2JA5 - chains A and B of the 14 polymer chains in the assembly; structure by X-ray diffraction, 3.80 A resolution.

Chain A:
Protein: DNA-directed RNA polymerase II subunit RPB1
Source organism: Saccharomyces cerevisiae
Notes: EC 2.7.7.6
UniProtKB: P04050 (RPB1_YEAST); residues 1-1733 here = UniProt positions 1-1733
Amino-acid sequence (1733 residues; each row starts with the number of its first residue):
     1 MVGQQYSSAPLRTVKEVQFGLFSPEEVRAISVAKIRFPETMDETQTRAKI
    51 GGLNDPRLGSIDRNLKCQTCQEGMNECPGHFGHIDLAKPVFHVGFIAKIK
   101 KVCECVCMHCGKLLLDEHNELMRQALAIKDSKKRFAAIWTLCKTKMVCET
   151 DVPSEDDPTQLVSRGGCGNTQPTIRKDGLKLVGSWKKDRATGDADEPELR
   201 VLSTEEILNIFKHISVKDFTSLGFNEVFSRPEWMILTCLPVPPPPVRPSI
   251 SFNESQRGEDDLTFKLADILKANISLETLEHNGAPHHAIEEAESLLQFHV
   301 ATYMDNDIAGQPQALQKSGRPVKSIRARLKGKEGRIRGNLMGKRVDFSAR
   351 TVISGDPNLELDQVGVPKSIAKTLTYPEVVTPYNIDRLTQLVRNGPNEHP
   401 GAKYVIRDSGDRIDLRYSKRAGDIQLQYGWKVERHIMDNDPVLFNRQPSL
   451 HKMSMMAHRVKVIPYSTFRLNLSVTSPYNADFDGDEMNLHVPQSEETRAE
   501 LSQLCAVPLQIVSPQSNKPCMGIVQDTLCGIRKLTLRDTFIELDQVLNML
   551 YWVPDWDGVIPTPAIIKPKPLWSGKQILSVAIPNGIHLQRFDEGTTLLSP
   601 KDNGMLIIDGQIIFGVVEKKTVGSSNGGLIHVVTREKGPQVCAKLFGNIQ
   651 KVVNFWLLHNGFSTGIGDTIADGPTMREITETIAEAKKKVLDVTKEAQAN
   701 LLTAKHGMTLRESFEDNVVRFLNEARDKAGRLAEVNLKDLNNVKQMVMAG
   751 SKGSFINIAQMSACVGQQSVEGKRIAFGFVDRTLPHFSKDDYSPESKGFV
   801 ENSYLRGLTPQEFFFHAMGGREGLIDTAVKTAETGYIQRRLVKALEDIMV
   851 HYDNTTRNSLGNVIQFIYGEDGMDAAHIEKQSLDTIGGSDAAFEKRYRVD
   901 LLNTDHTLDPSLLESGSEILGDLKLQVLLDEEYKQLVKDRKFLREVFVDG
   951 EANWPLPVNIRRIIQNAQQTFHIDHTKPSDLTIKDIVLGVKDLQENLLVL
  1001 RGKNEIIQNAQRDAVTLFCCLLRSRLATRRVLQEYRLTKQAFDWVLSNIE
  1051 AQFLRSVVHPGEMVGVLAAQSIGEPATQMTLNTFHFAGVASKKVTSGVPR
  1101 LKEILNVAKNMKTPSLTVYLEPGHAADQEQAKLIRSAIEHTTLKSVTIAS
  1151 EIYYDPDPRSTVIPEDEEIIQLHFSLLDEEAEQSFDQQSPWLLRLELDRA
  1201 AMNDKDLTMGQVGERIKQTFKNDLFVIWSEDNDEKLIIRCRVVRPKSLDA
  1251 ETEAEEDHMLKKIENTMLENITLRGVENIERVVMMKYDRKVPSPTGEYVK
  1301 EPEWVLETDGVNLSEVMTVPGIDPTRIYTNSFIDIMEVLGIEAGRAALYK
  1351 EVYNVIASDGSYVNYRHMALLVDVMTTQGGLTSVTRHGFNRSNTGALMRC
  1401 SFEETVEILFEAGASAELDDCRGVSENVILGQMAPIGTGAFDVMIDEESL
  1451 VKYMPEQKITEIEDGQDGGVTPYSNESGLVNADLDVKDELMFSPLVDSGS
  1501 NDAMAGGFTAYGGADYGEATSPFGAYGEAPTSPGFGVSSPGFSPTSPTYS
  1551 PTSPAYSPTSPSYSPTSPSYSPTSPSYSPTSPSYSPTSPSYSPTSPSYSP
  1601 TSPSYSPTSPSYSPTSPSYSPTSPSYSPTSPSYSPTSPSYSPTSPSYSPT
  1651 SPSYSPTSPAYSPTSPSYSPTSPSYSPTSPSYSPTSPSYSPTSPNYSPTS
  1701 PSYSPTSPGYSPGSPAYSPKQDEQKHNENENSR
Unresolved in the structure: 1, 190-194, 1082-1091, 1177-1186, 1246-1253, 1456-1733
Ion coordination: Zn2+ site 1: Cys67, Cys70, Cys77, His80; Zn2+ site 2: Cys110, Cys167; Mg2+: Asp481, Asp483, Asp485 (shared with 1 residue of chain P)
UniProt features mapped onto this chain:
  - region: Pro248 to Asp260 (Lid loop), Asn306 to Lys323 (Rudder loop), Pro810 to Glu822 (Bridging helix)
  - binding site (Zn(2+)): Cys67, Cys70, Cys77, His80, Cys107, Cys110, Cys148, Cys167
  - binding site (Mg(2+)): Asp481, Asp483, Asp485
  - modified residue: Thr1471 (Phosphothreonine)
  - cross-link (Glycyl lysine isopeptide (Lys-Gly)): Lys695 (interchain with G-Cter in ubiquitin), Lys1246 (interchain with G-Cter in ubiquitin), Lys1350 (interchain with G-Cter in ubiquitin)

Chain B:
Protein: DNA-directed RNA polymerase II subunit RPB2
Source organism: Saccharomyces cerevisiae
Notes: EC 2.7.7.6
UniProtKB: P08518 (RPB2_YEAST); residue numbers follow UniProt; this construct covers 1-1224
Amino-acid sequence (1224 residues; each row starts with the number of its first residue):
     1 MSDLANSEKYYDEDPYGFEDESAPITAEDSWAVISAFFREKGLVSQQLDS
    51 FNQFVDYTLQDIICEDSTLILEQLAQHTTESDNISRKYEISFGKIYVTKP
   101 MVNESDGVTHALYPQEARLRNLTYSSGLFVDVKKRTYEAIDVPGRELKYE
   151 LIAEESEDDSESGKVFIGRLPIMLRSKNCYLSEATESDLYKLKECPFDMG
   201 GYFIINGSEKVLIAQERSAGNIVQVFKKAAPSPISHVAEIRSALEKGSRF
   251 ISTLQVKLYGREGSSARTIKATLPYIKQDIPIVIIFRALGIIPDGEILEH
   301 ICYDVNDWQMLEMLKPCVEDGFVIQDRETALDFIGRRGTALGIKKEKRIQ
   351 YAKDILQKEFLPHITQLEGFESRKAFFLGYMINRLLLCALDRKDQDDRDH
   401 FGKKRLDLAGPLLAQLFKTLFKKLTKDIFRYMQRTVEEAHDFNMKLAINA
   451 KTITSGLKYALATGNWGEQKKAMSSRAGVSQVLNRYTYSSTLSHLRRTNT
   501 PIGRDGKLAKPRQLHNTHWGLVCPAETPEGQACGLVKNLSLMSCISVGTD
   551 PMPIITFLSEWGMEPLEDYVPHQSPDATRVFVNGVWHGVHRNPARLMETL
   601 RTLRRKGDINPEVSMIRDIREKELKIFTDAGRVYRPLFIVEDDESLGHKE
   651 LKVRKGHIAKLMATEYQDIEGGFEDVEEYTWSSLLNEGLVEYIDAEEEES
   701 ILIAMQPEDLEPAEANEENDLDVDPAKRIRVSHHATTFTHCEIHPSMILG
   751 VAASIIPFPDHNQSPRNTYQSAMGKQAMGVFLTNYNVRMDTMANILYYPQ
   801 KPLGTTRAMEYLKFRELPAGQNAIVAIACYSGYNQEDSMIMNQSSIDRGL
   851 FRSLFFRSYMDQEKKYGMSITETFEKPQRTNTLRMKHGTYDKLDDDGLIA
   901 PGVRVSGEDVIIGKTTPISPDEEELGQRTAYHSKRDASTPLRSTENGIVD
   951 QVLVTTNQDGLKFVKVRVRTTKIPQIGDKFASRHGQKGTIGITYRREDMP
  1001 FTAEGIVPDLIINPHAIPSRMTVAHLIECLLSKVAALSGNEGDASPFTDI
  1051 TVEGISKLLREHGYQSRGFEVMYNGHTGKKLMAQIFFGPTYYQRLRHMVD
  1101 DKIHARARGPMQVLTRQPVEGRSRDGGLRFGEMERDCMIAHGAASFLKER
  1151 LMEASDAFRVHICGICGLMTVIAKLNHNQFECKGCDNKIDIYQIHIPYAA
  1201 KLLFQELMAMNITPRLYTDRSRDF
Unresolved in the structure: 1-17, 71-89, 134-163, 438-445, 503-509, 669-677, 716-721, 920-932
Ion coordination: Zn2+: Cys1163, Cys1166, Cys1182, Cys1185

How chain A and chain B interact:
Residue-residue contacts (390; chain A residue first):
  Val2(A) - Ala1157(B)
  Val2(A) - Phe1158(B)
  Val2(A) - Arg1159(B)
  Val2(A) - His1195(B)
  Gln4(A) - Arg1159(B)  hydrogen bond (backbone-side chain)
  Gln5(A) - Arg1159(B)  hydrogen bond (backbone-side chain)
  Gln5(A) - Leu1175(B)
  Ser7(A) - His1161(B)
  Ser7(A) - Leu1175(B)
  Ser7(A) - Gln1193(B)  hydrogen bond
  Ser8(A) - Asn1178(B)  hydrogen bond
  Ser8(A) - Phe1180(B)
  Ala9(A) - His1161(B)
  Ala9(A) - Phe1180(B)  hydrophobic
  Ala9(A) - Gln1193(B)
  Pro10(A) - Ile1191(B)
  Pro10(A) - Tyr1192(B)
  Pro10(A) - Gln1193(B)  hydrogen bond (backbone-backbone)
  Leu11(A) - Gln1193(B)
  Leu11(A) - His1195(B)
  Arg12(A) - Tyr1192(B)  hydrogen bond
  Arg12(A) - Gln1193(B)  hydrogen bond (backbone-backbone)
  Arg12(A) - Ile1194(B)
  Arg12(A) - Thr1218(B)
  Arg12(A) - Asp1219(B)
  Thr13(A) - Thr1218(B)
  Val14(A) - Ile1194(B)  hydrophobic
  Val14(A) - Leu1216(B)  hydrophobic
  Val14(A) - Tyr1217(B)
  Lys15(A) - Tyr1217(B)  hydrogen bond (backbone-backbone)
  Lys15(A) - Thr1218(B)
  Lys15(A) - Asp1219(B)
  Lys15(A) - Arg1220(B)  hydrogen bond (backbone-side chain)
  Glu16(A) - Arg1215(B)
  Glu16(A) - Tyr1217(B)  hydrogen bond (backbone-backbone)
  Glu16(A) - Asp1219(B)
  Glu16(A) - Arg1220(B)
  Glu16(A) - Ser1221(B)  hydrogen bond (side chain-backbone)
  Glu16(A) - Arg1222(B)  hydrogen bond (side chain-backbone)
  Val17(A) - Arg1215(B)
  Gln18(A) - Thr1213(B)
  Gln18(A) - Pro1214(B)
  Gln18(A) - Arg1215(B)  hydrogen bond (backbone-backbone)
  Phe19(A) - Thr1213(B)
  Phe19(A) - Pro1214(B)  hydrophobic
  Gly20(A) - Ile1212(B)
  Gly20(A) - Thr1213(B)  hydrogen bond (backbone-backbone)
  Leu21(A) - Asn1211(B)
  Leu21(A) - Ile1212(B)  hydrophobic
  Leu21(A) - Thr1213(B)  hydrogen bond (backbone-side chain)
  Phe22(A) - Met1208(B)  hydrophobic
  Phe22(A) - Asn1211(B)  hydrogen bond (backbone-backbone)
  Phe22(A) - Thr1213(B)
  Glu26(A) - Arg1215(B)  salt bridge
  Ala29(A) - Gly1184(B)
  Ile30(A) - Leu1168(B)  hydrophobic
  Ile30(A) - Thr1170(B)
  Ile30(A) - Lys1183(B)
  Arg63(A) - Arg884(B)
  Gln68(A) - Ile1172(B)
  Thr69(A) - Lys1174(B)
  Gln71(A) - Asn1176(B)  hydrogen bond
  Glu72(A) - Lys1174(B)
  Glu72(A) - Leu1175(B)
  Met74(A) - Arg1116(B)
  Asn75(A) - Arg1116(B)
  Glu76(A) - Arg1116(B)
  Glu76(A) - Arg1159(B)  salt bridge
  Glu76(A) - Leu1175(B)
  Pro78(A) - Lys1201(B)
  Gly79(A) - Lys1201(B)
  Gly79(A) - Gln1205(B)
  Phe81(A) - Gln1205(B)
  Phe81(A) - Met1208(B)  hydrophobic
  Phe81(A) - Ala1209(B)
  His92(A) - Met1210(B)  hydrogen bond (side chain-backbone)
  Pro240(A) - Met1208(B)
  Pro240(A) - Ala1209(B)
  Pro240(A) - Asn1211(B)
  Pro242(A) - Ala1209(B)
  Pro245(A) - Leu1114(B)
  Pro245(A) - Tyr1198(B)
  Pro245(A) - Lys1201(B)
  Val246(A) - Leu1114(B)
  Val246(A) - Gln1205(B)
  Val246(A) - Glu1206(B)
  Asn253(A) - Arg884(B)
  Asn253(A) - Arg935(B)
  Glu254(A) - Arg935(B)  salt bridge
  Ser255(A) - Ile918(B)
  Tyr303(A) - Ala1209(B)
  Met304(A) - Met1210(B)  hydrophobic
  Leu315(A) - Lys471(B)
  Gly319(A) - Lys471(B)
  Ile325(A) - Glu1206(B)
  Ile325(A) - Ala1209(B)  hydrophobic
  Ile325(A) - Met1210(B)  hydrophobic
  Arg328(A) - Glu1206(B)  salt bridge
  Leu329(A) - Leu1203(B)  hydrophobic
  Leu329(A) - Glu1206(B)
  Leu329(A) - Met1210(B)  hydrophobic
  Arg335(A) - Leu1114(B)
  Arg335(A) - Leu1202(B)
  Arg335(A) - Glu1206(B)  salt bridge
  Ile336(A) - Leu1203(B)  hydrophobic
  Arg337(A) - Arg1129(B)
  Arg337(A) - Glu1132(B)  salt bridge
  Gly338(A) - Arg1129(B)  hydrogen bond (backbone-side chain)
  Asn339(A) - Thr1115(B)  hydrogen bond
  Asn339(A) - Gln1117(B)  hydrogen bond (backbone-side chain)
  Asn339(A) - Asp1156(B)
  Asn339(A) - Ala1199(B)
  Leu340(A) - Pro1197(B)  hydrophobic
  Leu340(A) - Ala1199(B)  hydrophobic
  Leu340(A) - Ala1200(B)
  Leu340(A) - Leu1203(B)  hydrophobic
  Met341(A) - Arg1135(B)
  Gly342(A) - Arg1129(B)  hydrogen bond (backbone-side chain)
  Gly342(A) - Phe1130(B)
  Lys343(A) - Gln1117(B)
  Lys343(A) - Arg1129(B)
  Lys343(A) - Phe1130(B)  hydrogen bond (backbone-backbone)
  Lys343(A) - Leu1151(B)  hydrogen bond (side chain-backbone)
  Lys343(A) - Ser1155(B)
  Lys343(A) - Asp1156(B)  salt bridge
  Lys343(A) - Pro1197(B)
  Arg344(A) - Gln1117(B)
  Arg344(A) - Pro1118(B)
  Arg344(A) - Val1119(B)
  Arg344(A) - Glu1120(B)  salt bridge
  Arg344(A) - Leu1128(B)
  Arg344(A) - Ser1155(B)  hydrogen bond (backbone-side chain)
  Val345(A) - Pro1118(B)
  Val345(A) - Gly1127(B)
  Val345(A) - Leu1128(B)  hydrogen bond (backbone-backbone)
  Val345(A) - Phe1130(B)  hydrophobic
  Val345(A) - Arg1150(B)
  Val345(A) - Ala1154(B)
  Asp346(A) - Arg1106(B)  salt bridge
  Asp346(A) - Arg1108(B)
  Asp346(A) - Met1111(B)
  Asp346(A) - Pro1118(B)
  Asp346(A) - Arg1150(B)
  Asp346(A) - Ala1154(B)  hydrogen bond (backbone-backbone)
  Phe347(A) - Arg1106(B)  hydrogen bond (backbone-backbone)
  Phe347(A) - Ala1107(B)
  Phe347(A) - Arg1150(B)
  Ser348(A) - Ala1105(B)
  Ser348(A) - Arg1106(B)  hydrogen bond (backbone-backbone)
  Ser348(A) - Leu1128(B)  hydrogen bond (side chain-backbone)
  Ala349(A) - His1104(B)
  Ala349(A) - Ala1105(B)  hydrophobic
  Ala349(A) - Leu1128(B)
  Arg350(A) - Lys1102(B)
  Arg350(A) - Ile1103(B)
  Arg350(A) - His1104(B)  hydrogen bond (backbone-backbone)
  Arg350(A) - Leu1128(B)
  Thr351(A) - Ile1103(B)
  Thr351(A) - His1104(B)
  Val352(A) - Val1099(B)  hydrophobic
  Asp356(A) - Tyr833(B)  hydrogen bond
  Pro357(A) - Gly832(B)
  Pro357(A) - Tyr833(B)  hydrophobic
  Asn358(A) - Tyr833(B)  hydrogen bond
  Ile370(A) - Ala1105(B)  hydrophobic
  Thr373(A) - Ala1105(B)
  Thr373(A) - Ala1107(B)
  Leu374(A) - Arg1106(B)
  Arg412(A) - Arg1108(B)
  Glu433(A) - Arg1108(B)  salt bridge
  Leu443(A) - Phe1146(B)  hydrophobic
  Gln447(A) - Arg1129(B)
  Gln447(A) - Glu1134(B)
  Ser449(A) - Met1133(B)
  Ser449(A) - Glu1134(B)  hydrogen bond
  Ser449(A) - Cys1137(B)
  His451(A) - Cys1137(B)  hydrogen bond (backbone-side chain)
  Lys452(A) - Ala1140(B)
  Lys452(A) - His1141(B)  hydrogen bond (backbone-side chain)
  Met455(A) - Phe1130(B)  hydrophobic
  Met455(A) - Glu1134(B)
  Met455(A) - Cys1137(B)  hydrophobic
  Met455(A) - Met1138(B)  hydrophobic
  Met455(A) - His1141(B)  hydrogen bond (backbone-side chain)
  Tyr465(A) - Ile976(B)  hydrophobic
  Ser466(A) - Gln975(B)  hydrogen bond
  Ser466(A) - Val1099(B)
  Ser466(A) - Asp1100(B)  hydrogen bond
  Ser466(A) - Ile1103(B)
  Thr467(A) - Gly977(B)
  Thr467(A) - Val1099(B)
  Arg469(A) - Gly991(B)  hydrogen bond (side chain-backbone)
  Leu472(A) - Gln835(B)
  Leu472(A) - Glu836(B)
  Thr475(A) - Glu836(B)
  Phe482(A) - Gln835(B)
  Phe482(A) - Glu836(B)  hydrogen bond (backbone-backbone)
  Phe482(A) - Asp837(B)
  Phe482(A) - Ser838(B)
  Phe482(A) - Thr989(B)  hydrogen bond (backbone-side chain)
  Asp483(A) - Asp837(B)
  Asp483(A) - Lys979(B)  hydrogen bond (backbone-side chain)
  Asp483(A) - Lys987(B)
  Asp483(A) - Thr989(B)
  Gly484(A) - Thr989(B)
  Glu486(A) - Lys1102(B)
  Asn488(A) - Leu1128(B)
  His490(A) - Phe1130(B)
  His490(A) - Arg1150(B)  hydrogen bond
  Val491(A) - Arg1150(B)  hydrogen bond (backbone-side chain)
  Pro492(A) - Glu1149(B)
  Gln493(A) - Glu1149(B)  hydrogen bond (backbone-side chain)
  Ser494(A) - Glu1149(B)  hydrogen bond (backbone-side chain)
  Glu496(A) - Ser1145(B)
  Thr497(A) - Phe1146(B)
  Thr497(A) - Glu1149(B)  hydrogen bond
  Glu500(A) - Ala1143(B)
  Glu500(A) - Ala1144(B)  hydrogen bond (side chain-backbone)
  Glu500(A) - Ser1145(B)  hydrogen bond (side chain-backbone)
  Glu500(A) - Phe1146(B)  hydrogen bond (side chain-backbone)
  Leu504(A) - His1141(B)
  Cys505(A) - His1141(B)
  Gln510(A) - His1141(B)
  Val524(A) - Gln835(B)
  Gln525(A) - Gln835(B)
  Gln525(A) - Glu836(B)  hydrogen bond (side chain-backbone)
  Gln525(A) - His1015(B)
  Asp526(A) - Cys829(B)  hydrogen bond
  Asp526(A) - Tyr830(B)
  Asp526(A) - Gln835(B)  hydrogen bond (backbone-side chain)
  Asp526(A) - Asn1013(B)  hydrogen bond
  Asp526(A) - His1015(B)  salt bridge
  Thr527(A) - Gln835(B)  hydrogen bond (backbone-side chain)
  Cys529(A) - His1015(B)
  Leu658(A) - Tyr830(B)
  Leu658(A) - Ser831(B)
  Leu658(A) - Asn1074(B)
  Leu658(A) - His1076(B)
  His659(A) - Asn1074(B)  hydrogen bond
  His659(A) - Leu1081(B)
  Asn660(A) - Met1082(B)
  Asn660(A) - Ala1083(B)  hydrogen bond (backbone-backbone)
  Gly661(A) - Ala1083(B)
  Phe662(A) - Ala828(B)
  Phe662(A) - Cys829(B)  hydrogen bond (backbone-backbone)
  Phe662(A) - Pro1014(B)  hydrophobic
  Ser663(A) - Ile827(B)  hydrogen bond (side chain-backbone)
  Ser663(A) - Pro1014(B)
  Ser663(A) - Gln1084(B)
  Ser663(A) - Ile1085(B)
  Ser663(A) - Phe1086(B)  hydrogen bond (side chain-backbone)
  Thr664(A) - Ile827(B)
  Thr664(A) - Pro1014(B)
  Thr664(A) - Phe1086(B)
  Gly665(A) - Leu1026(B)
  Gly665(A) - Phe1086(B)
  Ile666(A) - Leu1026(B)
  Ile666(A) - Leu1030(B)  hydrophobic
  Ile666(A) - Arg1067(B)
  Ile666(A) - Phe1086(B)  hydrophobic
  Asp668(A) - Phe1069(B)
  Ile670(A) - Arg1067(B)
  Thr680(A) - Ile729(B)
  Asn742(A) - Phe1069(B)
  Met746(A) - Pro1014(B)
  Met746(A) - His1015(B)  hydrogen bond
  Met746(A) - Pro1018(B)  hydrophobic
  Ser751(A) - His1015(B)  hydrogen bond
  Lys752(A) - His1015(B)
  Lys752(A) - Ser1019(B)
  Gly753(A) - Pro1018(B)
  Asn757(A) - Pro1018(B)
  Asn757(A) - Ser1019(B)
  Asn757(A) - Met1021(B)
  Gln760(A) - Met1021(B)
  Met761(A) - Met1021(B)  hydrophobic
  Ala776(A) - Asn516(B)
  Gly778(A) - His400(B)
  Gly778(A) - His515(B)
  Gly778(A) - Asn516(B)  hydrogen bond (backbone-side chain)
  Gly778(A) - Glu699(B)
  Phe779(A) - Thr517(B)
  Phe779(A) - Glu698(B)
  Phe779(A) - Glu699(B)
  Val780(A) - Glu699(B)  hydrogen bond (backbone-side chain)
  Arg782(A) - Glu698(B)  hydrogen bond (side chain-backbone)
  Arg782(A) - Glu699(B)  hydrogen bond (side chain-backbone)
  Arg782(A) - Ile701(B)  hydrogen bond (side chain-backbone)
  Thr783(A) - Asn516(B)
  Pro785(A) - Glu698(B)
  Pro785(A) - Ile701(B)
  Pro785(A) - Leu702(B)
  Pro785(A) - Ile703(B)  hydrogen bond (backbone-backbone)
  His786(A) - Trp519(B)
  His786(A) - Leu702(B)
  His786(A) - Ile703(B)
  His786(A) - Met705(B)  hydrogen bond
  His786(A) - Glu742(B)  salt bridge
  Phe787(A) - Leu702(B)
  Lys789(A) - Arg620(B)
  Glu795(A) - Val731(B)
  Glu801(A) - Ile729(B)
  Asn802(A) - Arg728(B)
  Asn802(A) - Ile729(B)  hydrogen bond (side chain-backbone)
  Tyr804(A) - His761(B)  hydrogen bond (backbone-side chain)
  Tyr804(A) - Asn762(B)
  Tyr804(A) - Gln763(B)
  Tyr804(A) - Met1021(B)  hydrophobic
  Leu805(A) - His761(B)  hydrogen bond (backbone-side chain)
  Leu805(A) - Val1052(B)  hydrophobic
  Arg806(A) - Lys727(B)  hydrogen bond (side chain-backbone)
  Arg806(A) - Arg728(B)
  Arg806(A) - Ile729(B)
  Arg806(A) - His761(B)
  Gly807(A) - Arg728(B)
  Gly807(A) - Asp760(B)
  Gly807(A) - His761(B)
  Leu808(A) - Arg728(B)  hydrogen bond (backbone-side chain)
  Leu808(A) - Asp760(B)  hydrogen bond (backbone-backbone)
  Leu808(A) - Phe1047(B)
  Thr809(A) - Phe1047(B)
  Pro810(A) - Trp519(B)
  Pro810(A) - Met705(B)  hydrophobic
  Pro810(A) - Pro745(B)  hydrophobic
  Pro810(A) - Phe1047(B)
  Phe813(A) - Ile748(B)  hydrophobic
  Phe813(A) - Leu749(B)  hydrophobic
  Phe813(A) - Pro759(B)
  Phe813(A) - Phe1047(B)  hydrophobic
  Phe814(A) - His515(B)
  Phe814(A) - Trp519(B)  hydrophobic
  His816(A) - Gln763(B)
  His816(A) - Ser764(B)  hydrogen bond (side chain-backbone)
  Ala817(A) - Leu514(B)  hydrophobic
  Ala817(A) - Pro524(B)  hydrophobic
  Ala817(A) - Ser764(B)
  Met818(A) - Leu514(B)
  Met818(A) - Asn516(B)
  Arg821(A) - Arg512(B)  hydrogen bond (side chain-backbone)
  Arg821(A) - Leu514(B)
  Arg821(A) - Pro524(B)  hydrogen bond (side chain-backbone)
  Arg821(A) - Thr527(B)
  Arg821(A) - Gly534(B)
  Glu822(A) - Gln513(B)
  Leu824(A) - Thr768(B)
  Leu824(A) - Tyr769(B)  hydrophobic
  Ile825(A) - Arg512(B)
  Ile825(A) - Gln513(B)
  Ala828(A) - Gly530(B)
  Gln838(A) - Met1133(B)
  Arg839(A) - Glu1132(B)  salt bridge
  Val842(A) - Asp1136(B)
  Lys843(A) - Arg1135(B)
  Glu846(A) - Arg1135(B)  salt bridge
  Met1063(A) - Ile1139(B)
  Val1066(A) - Asp1136(B)
  Val1066(A) - Ile1139(B)  hydrophobic
  Val1066(A) - Ala1140(B)  hydrophobic
  Gln1070(A) - Asp1136(B)
  Gln1070(A) - Cys1137(B)
  Lys1144(A) - Glu262(B)  salt bridge
  Asn1265(A) - Ser265(B)
  Glu1269(A) - Glu262(B)
  Glu1269(A) - Gly263(B)
  Leu1409(A) - Leu1207(B)  hydrophobic
  Leu1409(A) - Ile1212(B)
  Phe1410(A) - Met1210(B)  hydrophobic
  Phe1410(A) - Ile1212(B)  hydrophobic
  Asp1420(A) - Arg1220(B)
  Asp1420(A) - Arg1222(B)  salt bridge
  Arg1422(A) - Phe1224(B)  hydrogen bond (side chain-backbone)
  Val1424(A) - Ile1139(B)  hydrophobic
  Val1428(A) - Leu1147(B)  hydrophobic
  Val1428(A) - Leu1151(B)  hydrophobic
  Ile1429(A) - Pro1197(B)
  Ile1429(A) - Ala1200(B)
  Leu1430(A) - His1195(B)
  Leu1430(A) - Ile1196(B)
  Leu1430(A) - Pro1197(B)
  Gly1431(A) - Lys1148(B)
  Gly1431(A) - Met1152(B)
  Gly1431(A) - Pro1197(B)
  Met1433(A) - Ser1145(B)
  Ile1436(A) - Ile1139(B)
  Ile1436(A) - Gly1142(B)
  Ile1436(A) - Ala1144(B)
  Thr1438(A) - Gly1142(B)  hydrogen bond (side chain-backbone)
  Thr1438(A) - Ala1144(B)
  Thr1438(A) - Ser1145(B)
  Gly1439(A) - Ala1144(B)
Other interface residues (no listed pair), chain A (223 interface residues in all): Gly3, Tyr6, Val27, Val32, Cys70, His80, Trp233, Leu236, Cys238, Pro243, Pro248, Ser318, Arg326, Ile353, Ser354, Gly355, Ser369, Thr375, Tyr404, Asn445, Pro448, Met453, Asp481, Leu489, Leu501, Asn654, Leu657, Gly667, Thr669, Val743, Phe777, Leu784, Gln811, Gly820, Leu1397, Val1406, Leu1418, Cys1421, Ser1425, Gln1432, Ala1434, Gly1437
Other interface residues (no listed pair), chain B (201 interface residues in all): Ser264, Lys470, His518, Gln531, Cys533, Arg635, Ala695, Ser700, Pro725, Ala726, Arg730, Pro765, Asn767, Asn834, Gly988, Ile990, Ile1017, Val1023, Ile1027, Glu1053, Lys1080, Gly1109, Gly1131, Val1160, Cys1166, Ala1173, His1177, Cys1185, Phe1204, Asp1223

In short:
223 residues of chain A and 201 residues of chain B are in contact; the contacts include 81 hydrogen bonds and
16 salt bridges. Polar pairs include Glu26(A)-Arg1215(B), Glu76(A)-Arg1159(B) and Glu254(A)-Arg935(B). From
UniProt: 8 Zn2+-binding residues and 3 Mg2+-binding residues on chain A.
Chain A is DNA-directed RNA polymerase II subunit RPB1 and chain B is DNA-directed RNA polymerase II subunit
RPB2, both from Saccharomyces cerevisiae; the structure, CPD lesion containing RNA Polymerase II elongation
complex A, was determined by X-ray diffraction (same publication as 2JA6, 2JA7 and 2JA8).
